Entry 7N8M (X-ray diffraction, 1.57 A resolution); this record covers chain A.

Chain A:
Molecule: 4'-phosphopantetheinyl transferase PptT
From: Mycobacterium tuberculosis (strain ATCC 25618 / H37Rv)
Notes: EC 2.7.8.7
Reference sequence: O33336 (PPTT_MYCTU); residue numbers follow UniProt; this construct covers 1-227
Amino-acid sequence (244 residues; row label = number of the first residue in the row):
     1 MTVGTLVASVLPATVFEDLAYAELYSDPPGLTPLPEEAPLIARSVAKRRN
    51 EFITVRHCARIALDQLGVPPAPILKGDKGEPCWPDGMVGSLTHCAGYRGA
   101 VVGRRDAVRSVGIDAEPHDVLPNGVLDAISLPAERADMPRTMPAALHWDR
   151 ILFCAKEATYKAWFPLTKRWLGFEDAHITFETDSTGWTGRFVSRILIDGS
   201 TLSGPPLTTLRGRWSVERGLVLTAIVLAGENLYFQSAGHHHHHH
Disordered / not traced: 1-4, 13-16, 230-244
Construct notes: expression tag (228-244)
Ion coordination: Mg2+ site 1: H93 (together with coenzyme A); Mg2+ site 2: D114 (together with coenzyme A)
Residues lining bound ligands:
  - 17I (N-(2,6-diethylphenyl)-N'-(N-methylcarbamimidoyl)urea): K156, E157, Y160, W170, L171, G172, F173
  - coenzyme A (COA): R48, F52, V55, R56, K75, K78, G79, E80, P81, L91, T92, H93, D114, Y160, K161, F164
UniProt features mapped onto this chain:
  - binding site (CoA): R48, R56, K75 to K78, T92, H93, D114, E157, K161, L171
  - binding site (Mg(2+)): D114, A115, E116
From the paper describing this entry:
  - binding site for 17I: E157

In short:
Chain A binds coenzyme A and compound 17I. From UniProt: 12 CoA-binding residues and 3 Mg2+-binding residues.
The paper reports a binding site for 17I at E157.
Chain A is 4'-phosphopantetheinyl transferase PptT (Mycobacterium tuberculosis (strain ATCC 25618 / H37Rv));
the structure, PptT PAP(CoA) 8978B complex, was determined by X-ray diffraction, deposited together with 7N8E.
